7ZRC - chains B and F of the 9 polymer chains in the assembly; structure by electron microscopy, 3.50 A resolution.

# Chain B
Protein: Spike glycoprotein, Fibritin
Source organism: Severe acute respiratory syndrome coronavirus 2
Reference sequence: chimeric construct of P0DTC2, P10104: residues 1-1205 from P0DTC2 (SPIKE_SARS2) positions 1-1205 (same numbers); residues 1208-1234 from P10104 positions 458-484 (UniProt number = residue number - 750)
Amino-acid sequence (1285 residues; numbered 1 to 1285; the number before each row is that of its first residue):
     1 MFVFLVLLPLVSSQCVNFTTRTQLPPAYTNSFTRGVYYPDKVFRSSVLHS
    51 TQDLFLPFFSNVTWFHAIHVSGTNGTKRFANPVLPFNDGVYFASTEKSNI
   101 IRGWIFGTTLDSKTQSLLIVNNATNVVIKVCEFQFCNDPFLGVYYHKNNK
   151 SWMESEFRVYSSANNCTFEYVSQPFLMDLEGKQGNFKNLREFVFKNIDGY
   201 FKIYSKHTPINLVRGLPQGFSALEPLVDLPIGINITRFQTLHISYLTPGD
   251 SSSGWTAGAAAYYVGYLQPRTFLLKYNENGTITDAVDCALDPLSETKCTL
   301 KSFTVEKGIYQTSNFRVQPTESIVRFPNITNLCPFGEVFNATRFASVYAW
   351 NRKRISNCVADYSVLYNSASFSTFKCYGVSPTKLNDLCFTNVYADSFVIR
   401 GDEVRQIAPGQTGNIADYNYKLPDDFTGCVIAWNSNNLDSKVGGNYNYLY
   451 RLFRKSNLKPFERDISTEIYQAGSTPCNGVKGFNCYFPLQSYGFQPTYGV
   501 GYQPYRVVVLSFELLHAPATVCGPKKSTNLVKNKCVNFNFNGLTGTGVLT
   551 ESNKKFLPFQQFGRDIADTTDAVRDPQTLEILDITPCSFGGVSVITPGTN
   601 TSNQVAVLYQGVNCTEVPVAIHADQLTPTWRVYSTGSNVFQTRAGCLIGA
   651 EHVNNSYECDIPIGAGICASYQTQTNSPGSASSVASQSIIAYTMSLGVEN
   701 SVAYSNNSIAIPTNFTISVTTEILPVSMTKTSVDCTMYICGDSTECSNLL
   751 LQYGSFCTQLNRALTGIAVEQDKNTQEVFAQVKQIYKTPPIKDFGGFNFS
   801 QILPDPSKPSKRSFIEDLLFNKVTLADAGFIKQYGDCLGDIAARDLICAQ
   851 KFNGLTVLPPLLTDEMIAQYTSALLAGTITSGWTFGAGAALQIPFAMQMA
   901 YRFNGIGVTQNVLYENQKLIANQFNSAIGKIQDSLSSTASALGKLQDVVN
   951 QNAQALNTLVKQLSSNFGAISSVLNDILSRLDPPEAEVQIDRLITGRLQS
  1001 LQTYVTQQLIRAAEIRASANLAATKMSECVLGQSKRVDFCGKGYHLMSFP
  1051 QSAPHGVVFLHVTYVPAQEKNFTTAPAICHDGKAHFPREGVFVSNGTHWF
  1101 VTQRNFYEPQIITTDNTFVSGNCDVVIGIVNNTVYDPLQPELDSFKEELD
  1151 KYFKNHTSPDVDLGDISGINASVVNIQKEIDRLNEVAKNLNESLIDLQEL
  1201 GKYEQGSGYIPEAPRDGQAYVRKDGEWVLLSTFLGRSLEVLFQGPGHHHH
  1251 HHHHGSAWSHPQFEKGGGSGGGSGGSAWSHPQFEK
Not modelled in the structure: 1-12, 73-74, 180-185, 187, 250-256, 620-637, 674-685, 825-851, 1145-1285
Differences from the reference sequence: variant Phe18 (Leu in P0DTC2), Ala80 (Asp in P0DTC2), Gly215 (Asp in P0DTC2), Asn414 (Lys417 in P0DTC2), Lys481 (Glu484 in P0DTC2), Tyr498 (Asn501 in P0DTC2), Gly611 (Asp614 in P0DTC2), Val698 (Ala701 in P0DTC2); engineered mutation Ile243 (Arg246 in P0DTC2), Gly679 (Arg682 in P0DTC2), Ser680 (Arg683 in P0DTC2), Ser682 (Arg685 in P0DTC2), Pro983 (Lys986 in P0DTC2), Pro984 (Val987 in P0DTC2), Leu1229 (Phe479 in P10104); linker (1206-1207); expression tag (1235-1285)
Disulfide bonds: Cys15-Cys136, Cys131-Cys166, Cys288-Cys298, Cys333-Cys358, Cys376-Cys429, Cys388-Cys522, Cys477-Cys485, Cys535-Cys587, Cys614-Cys646, Cys659-Cys668, Cys735-Cys757, Cys740-Cys746, Cys1029-Cys1040, Cys1079-Cys1123
Glycans and other covalent adducts: N-acetylglucosamine (NAG) linked to Asn61, Asn165, Asn279, Asn328, Asn340, Asn613, Asn654, Asn706, Asn714, Asn798, Asn1071, Asn1095, Asn1131
Swiss-Prot annotation at these positions:
  - glycosylation (N-linked (GlcNAc...) asparagine): Asn17 (complex), Asn61 (hybrid), Asn74 (complex), Asn122 (hybrid), Asn149 (complex), Asn165 (complex), Asn234 (high mannose), Asn331 (complex), Asn603 (hybrid)

# Chain F
Protein: Omi-38 Fab Heavy Chain
Source organism: Homo sapiens
Notes: antibody fragment or engineered binder
Amino-acid sequence (118 residues; numbered 1 to 118; the number before each row is that of its first residue):
     1 QVQLVESGAEVKKPGSSVKVSCKASGGNFNMYTISWVRQAPGRGLEWMGR
    51 FIPIANKANYAQNFPGRVTITADKSTSTVYMELRSLTSDDTAVYYCARSG
   101 SYDAFDVWGQGTMVTVSS
Disulfide bonds: Cys22-Cys96

# Chain B / chain F interface
Residue-residue contacts (22; chain B residue first):
  Arg343(B) - Tyr102(F)  hydrogen bond (side chain-backbone)
  Arg343(B) - Asp103(F)  salt bridge
  Tyr348(B) - Met31(F)
  Lys441(B) - Asp103(F)  salt bridge
  Gly443(B) - Arg50(F)  hydrogen bond (backbone-side chain)
  Gly443(B) - Asn59(F)  hydrogen bond (backbone-side chain)
  Gly444(B) - Arg50(F)  hydrogen bond (backbone-side chain)
  Tyr446(B) - Arg50(F)
  Tyr446(B) - Ile52(F)  hydrophobic
  Tyr446(B) - Ala55(F)  hydrophobic
  Asn447(B) - Ser101(F)
  Asn447(B) - Asp103(F)  hydrogen bond
  Leu449(B) - Met31(F)  hydrophobic
  Leu449(B) - Ile54(F)  hydrophobic
  Thr467(B) - Asn28(F)  hydrogen bond
  Lys481(B) - Asn30(F)  hydrogen bond
  Lys481(B) - Lys74(F)
  Phe487(B) - Asn30(F)
  Phe487(B) - Ile54(F)  hydrophobic
  Leu489(B) - Ile54(F)
  Gln490(B) - Ile54(F)
  Ser491(B) - Ile54(F)
Other interface residues (no listed pair), chain B (15 interface residues in all): Asn445

# Summary
15 residues of chain B face 12 of chain F across their interface; the contacts include 7 hydrogen bonds and 2
salt bridges. Polar pairs include Arg343(B)-Asp103(F), Lys441(B)-Asp103(F) and Arg343(B)-Tyr102(F). Covalently
linked N-acetylglucosamine: at Asn61(B), Asn165(B), Asn279(B), Asn328(B), Asn340(B) and Asn613(B) and 7 more.
Chain B is Spike glycoprotein, Fibritin (Severe acute respiratory syndrome coronavirus 2) and chain F is
Omi-38 Fab Heavy Chain (Homo sapiens); the structure, Omi-38 fab in complex with sars-cov-2 beta spike, was
determined by electron microscopy together with 7ZF6, 7ZF7, 7ZFD, 7ZFF, 7ZR7 and 7ZR8 from the same study.
